PDB entry 1LNX | X-ray diffraction, 2.05 A resolution | chains C and D of the 7 polymer chains in the assembly

== Chain C (and D) ==
Protein: small nuclear ribonucleoprotein homolog (Sm-like)
Organism: Pyrobaculum aerophilum
Notes: chain D of this document is another copy of the same molecule, construct and numbering; everything in this record applies to it too
Reference sequence: Q8ZYG5 (Q8ZYG5_PYRAE); residue numbers follow UniProt; this construct covers 1-80
Amino-acid sequence (81 residues; row label = number of the first residue in the row):
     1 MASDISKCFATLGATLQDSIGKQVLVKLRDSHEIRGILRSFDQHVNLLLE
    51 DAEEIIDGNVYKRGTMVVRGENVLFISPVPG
Not modelled in the structure: 1-7, 81
Differences from the reference sequence: cloning artifact (81)
Small-molecule neighbours: uridine (URI): Leu-12, Gly-13, Leu-16, Phe-41, Asp-42, Gln-43, Val-45
Reported in the primary citation:
  - binding site for uridine: Asn-46

== Interface between chain C and chain D ==
Contacting residue pairs (41):
  Ala-10(C) / Ser-40(D)
  Ala-10(C) / Phe-41(D)
  Thr-11(C) / Ser-40(D)  hydrogen bond (backbone-side chain)
  Thr-11(C) / Leu-48(D)
  Leu-12(C) / Ser-40(D)
  Leu-12(C) / Asn-46(D)
  Leu-12(C) / Leu-47(D)
  Leu-12(C) / Leu-48(D)  hydrophobic
  Thr-15(C) / Leu-48(D)
  Thr-15(C) / Thr-65(D)
  Thr-15(C) / Val-67(D)
  Leu-25(C) / Arg-63(D)
  Lys-27(C) / Glu-54(D)  salt bridge
  Lys-27(C) / Ile-56(D)
  Arg-29(C) / Arg-29(D)
  Arg-29(C) / Asp-30(D)  salt bridge
  Arg-29(C) / Asn-72(D)
  Asp-30(C) / Asp-30(D)  hydrogen bond (backbone-side chain)
  Val-45(C) / Arg-69(D)
  Gly-70(C) / Arg-69(D)  hydrogen bond (backbone-side chain)
  Glu-71(C) / Arg-69(D)  hydrogen bond (backbone-side chain)
  Glu-71(C) / Glu-71(D)
  Glu-71(C) / Asn-72(D)
  Val-73(C) / Arg-69(D)  hydrogen bond (backbone-side chain)
  Val-73(C) / Asn-72(D)
  Leu-74(C) / Leu-28(D)  hydrophobic
  Leu-74(C) / His-32(D)
  Leu-74(C) / Val-68(D)
  Leu-74(C) / Arg-69(D)  hydrogen bond (backbone-backbone)
  Leu-74(C) / Asn-72(D)
  Phe-75(C) / Ile-34(D)  hydrophobic
  Phe-75(C) / Glu-54(D)
  Phe-75(C) / Met-66(D)  hydrophobic
  Phe-75(C) / Val-67(D)
  Ile-76(C) / Met-66(D)
  Ile-76(C) / Val-67(D)  hydrogen bond (backbone-backbone)
  Ser-77(C) / Arg-63(D)  hydrogen bond (side chain-backbone)
  Ser-77(C) / Thr-65(D)  hydrogen bond (side chain-backbone)
  Pro-78(C) / Arg-63(D)
  Pro-78(C) / Thr-65(D)
  Pro-80(C) / Arg-63(D)
Interface residues without a listed pair, chain C (23 interface residues in all): Leu-16, Ser-31, Glu-33, His-44, Asn-72
Interface residues without a listed pair, chain D (22 interface residues in all): Asp-42, Gly-64

== Overview ==
The interface between chain C and chain D involves 23 residues on one side and 22 on the other, with 9
hydrogen bonds and 2 salt bridges. Among the polar pairs are Lys-27(C)/Glu-54(D), Arg-29(C)/Asp-30(D) and
Thr-11(C)/Ser-40(D). Ligands of chain C: uridine. The paper reports a binding site for uridine at Asn-46(C).
Chain C and chain D are both small nuclear ribonucleoprotein homolog (Sm-like) (Pyrobaculum aerophilum); the
structure, Crystal structure of the P.aerophilum SmAP1 heptamer in a new crystal form (C2221), was determined
by X-ray diffraction (same publication as 1JBM, 1LOJ and 1JRI).
